PDB entry 5FWW | X-ray diffraction, 3.50 A resolution | chains B and C of the 3 polymer chains in the assembly

# Chain B
Protein: Kremen protein 1
Source organism: Homo sapiens
Notes: fragment: ecd, residues 30-322
Reference sequence: Q96MU8 (KREM1_HUMAN); residue numbers follow UniProt; this construct covers 30-322
Amino-acid sequence (293 residues; each row starts with the number of its first residue):
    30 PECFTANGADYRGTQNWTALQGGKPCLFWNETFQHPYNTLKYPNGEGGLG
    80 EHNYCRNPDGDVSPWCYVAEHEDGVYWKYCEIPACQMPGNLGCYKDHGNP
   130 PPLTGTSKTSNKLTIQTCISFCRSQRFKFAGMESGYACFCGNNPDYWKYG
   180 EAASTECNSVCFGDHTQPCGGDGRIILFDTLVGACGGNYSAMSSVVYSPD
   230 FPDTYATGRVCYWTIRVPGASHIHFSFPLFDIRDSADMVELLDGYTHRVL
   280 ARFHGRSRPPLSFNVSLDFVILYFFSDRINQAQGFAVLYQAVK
Disordered / not traced: 98-102
UniProt features mapped onto this chain:
  - glycosylation (N-linked (GlcNAc...) asparagine): Asn45, Asn59, Asn217, Asn293
Disulfides: Cys32-Cys114, Cys55-Cys95, Cys84-Cys109, Cys122-Cys186, Cys147-Cys167, Cys151-Cys169, Cys190-Cys198, Cys214-Cys240
Metal / ion sites: Ca2+: Asp266, Ser305, Asp306, Asn309
What the authors report for this chain:
  - disease-associated variants - F207S: decreased stability (proposed by the authors, not directly observed)

# Chain C
Protein: Dickkopf-related protein 1
Source organism: Homo sapiens
Notes: fragment: crd2, residues 182-266
Reference sequence: O94907 (DKK1_HUMAN); residues 182-266 here = UniProt positions 182-266
Amino-acid sequence (85 residues; each row starts with the number of its first residue):
   182 KGQEGSVCLRSSDCASGLCCARHFWSKICKPVLKEGQVCTKHRRKGSHGL
   232 EIFQRCYCGEGLSCRIQKDHHQASNSSRLHTCQRH
Disordered / not traced: 250-258
UniProt features mapped onto this chain:
  - glycosylation: Asn256 (N-linked (GlcNAc...) asparagine)
Disulfides: Cys189-Cys201, Cys195-Cys210, Cys200-Cys237, Cys220-Cys245, Cys239-Cys263

# How chain B and chain C interact
Contacting residue pairs - 34 pairs, chain B then chain C:
  Pro65(B) - Arg225(C)
  Asp88(B) - Lys226(C)
  Asp90(B) - Lys226(C)  salt bridge
  Asp90(B) - Gly227(C)
  Ser92(B) - Lys226(C)
  Trp94(B) - Lys226(C)
  Gly103(B) - Lys222(C)
  Gly103(B) - His261(C)
  Val104(B) - Lys222(C)
  Tyr105(B) - Arg224(C)  hydrogen bond (side chain-backbone)
  Tyr105(B) - Arg225(C)
  Trp106(B) - Arg224(C)
  Trp106(B) - Lys226(C)
  Tyr108(B) - Lys226(C)
  Asp125(B) - Arg191(C)  salt bridge
  Gly127(B) - Arg191(C)  hydrogen bond (backbone-side chain)
  Pro130(B) - Arg191(C)
  Asn140(B) - Trp206(C)  hydrogen bond (side chain-backbone)
  Glu162(B) - Arg191(C)  salt bridge
  Ser163(B) - Leu190(C)  hydrogen bond (side chain-backbone)
  Ser163(B) - Lys208(C)
  Tyr165(B) - Cys189(C)  hydrogen bond (side chain-backbone)
  Tyr165(B) - Leu190(C)
  Tyr165(B) - Lys208(C)
  Phe168(B) - Leu190(C)  hydrophobic
  Phe168(B) - Arg191(C)
  Val189(B) - Gly230(C)
  Phe191(B) - Trp206(C)
  Phe191(B) - Ser207(C)
  His194(B) - Gly230(C)
  His194(B) - Leu231(C)
  Asp201(B) - Arg191(C)
  Asp201(B) - Ser192(C)  hydrogen bond
  Gly202(B) - Arg191(C)
Also at the interface, not in a pair above, chain B (28 interface residues in all): Asn86, His126, Thr138, Ala166, Asn187
Also at the interface, not in a pair above, chain C (20 interface residues in all): Ser193, Cys201, Arg203, His223, His229
The authors on this interface:
  - residue pairs: Asp88(B)-Lys226(C), Asp90(B)-Lys226(C) (salt bridge), Trp94(B)-Lys226(C) (hydrophobic contact), Tyr105(B)-Arg224(C) (hydrogen bond), Trp106(B)-Lys226(C) (hydrophobic contact), Trp106(B)-Arg224(C), Tyr108(B)-Lys226(C) (hydrophobic contact), Asp125(B)-Arg191(C) (salt bridge), Asn140(B)-Trp206(C) (hydrogen bond), Glu162(B)-Arg191(C) (salt bridge), Ser163(B)-Leu190(C) (hydrogen bond), Tyr165(B)-Cys189(C) (hydrogen bond), Asp201(B)-Ser192(C) (hydrogen bond)

# Summary
28 residues of chain B face 20 of chain C across their interface; the contacts include 6 hydrogen bonds and 3
salt bridges. Polar contacts include Asp90(B)-Lys226(C), Asp125(B)-Arg191(C) and Glu162(B)-Arg191(C). The
paper describes contacts between Asp88(B) and Lys226(C) and Trp106(B) and Arg224(C); salt bridges between
Asp90(B) and Lys226(C), Asp125(B) and Arg191(C) and Glu162(B) and Arg191(C); hydrophobic contacts between
Trp94(B) and Lys226(C), Trp106(B) and Lys226(C) and Tyr108(B) and Lys226(C). From the paper: F207S of chain B
reduces stability.
Here chain B is Kremen protein 1 and chain C is Dickkopf-related protein 1, both from Homo sapiens. Entry 5FWW
(Wnt modulator Kremen in complex with DKK1 (CRD2) and LRP6 (PE3PE4)) was determined by X-ray diffraction (same
publication as 5FWS, 5FWU and 5FWV).
